Entry 8EMH (electron microscopy, 3.63 A resolution); this record covers chains D and E of the 14 polymer chains in the assembly.

# Chain D (and E)
Protein: Protease Lon-related BREX system protein BrxL
Organism: Acinetobacter sp. NEB 394
Notes: chain E of this document is another copy of the same molecule, construct and numbering; everything in this record applies to it too
UniProtKB: A0A7H8SL14 (A0A7H8SL14_9GAMM); numbering as in UniProt (aligned over 1-679)
Amino-acid sequence (679 residues; numbered 1 to 679; the number before each row is that of its first residue):
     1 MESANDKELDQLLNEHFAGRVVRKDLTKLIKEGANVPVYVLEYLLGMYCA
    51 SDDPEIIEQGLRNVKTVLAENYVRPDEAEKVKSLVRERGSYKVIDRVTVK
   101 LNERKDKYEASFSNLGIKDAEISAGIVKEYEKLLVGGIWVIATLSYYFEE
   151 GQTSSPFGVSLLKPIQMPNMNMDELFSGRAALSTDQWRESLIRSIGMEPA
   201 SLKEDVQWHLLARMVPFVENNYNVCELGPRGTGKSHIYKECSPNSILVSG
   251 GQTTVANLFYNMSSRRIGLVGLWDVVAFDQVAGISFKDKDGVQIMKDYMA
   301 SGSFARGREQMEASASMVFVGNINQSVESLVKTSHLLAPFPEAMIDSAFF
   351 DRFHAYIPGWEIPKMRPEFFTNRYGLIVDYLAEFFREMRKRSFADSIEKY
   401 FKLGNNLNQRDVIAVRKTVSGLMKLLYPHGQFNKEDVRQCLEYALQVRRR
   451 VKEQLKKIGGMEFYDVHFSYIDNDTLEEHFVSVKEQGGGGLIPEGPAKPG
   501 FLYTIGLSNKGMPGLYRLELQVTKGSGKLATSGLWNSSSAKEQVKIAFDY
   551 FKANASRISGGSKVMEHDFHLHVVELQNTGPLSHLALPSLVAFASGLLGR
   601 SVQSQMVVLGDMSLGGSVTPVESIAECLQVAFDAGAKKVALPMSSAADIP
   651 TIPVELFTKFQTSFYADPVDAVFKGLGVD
Disordered / not traced: 1-4, 486-491, 678-679 (chain E: 1-4, 486-496, 678-679)
Sequence notes: conflict Gln280 (Glu in A0A7H8SL14)
What the authors report for this chain:
  - binding site for the 64-nt DNA strand: Ser264, Lys287
  - mutagenesis - R104A, L134W, S264A/R265A, K287A: decreased binding to dsDNA
  - mutagenesis - Q661W (3.3-fold): increased catalytic activity
  - mutagenesis - T658W: unchanged catalytic activity
  - mutagenesis - L134W: abolished catalytic activity on dsDNA
  - mutagenesis - Q661W: unchanged binding to DNA
  - mutagenesis - Q661W: decreased binding to dsDNA (in the presence of ATP)

# Chain D / chain E interface
Residue-residue contacts - 45 pairs, chain D then chain E:
  Lys100(D) with Glu79(E), salt bridge
  Leu101(D) with Glu79(E); Arg86(E)
  Glu103(D) with Phe148(E); Pro156(E)
  Arg104(D) with Gln152(E); Ser154(E)
  Asp106(D) with Arg86(E), salt bridge; Tyr146(E), hydrogen bond; Phe148(E)
  Tyr108(D) with Ser83(E), hydrogen bond; Arg86(E), hydrogen bond; Glu87(E), hydrogen bond
  Glu131(D) with Lys80(E)
  Leu134(D) with Lys80(E); Ser83(E)
  Val135(D) with Asp76(E); Lys80(E)
  Glu219(D) with Glu32(E)
  Asn220(D) with Gly33(E), hydrogen bond (side chain-backbone); Asn35(E)
  Arg265(D) with Arg266(E)
  Asp290(D) with Gln252(E)
  Gln293(D) with Gly250(E)
  Asp297(D) with Ser249(E)
  Gly307(D) with Asn257(E), hydrogen bond (backbone-side chain)
  Arg308(D) with Asn257(E); Asn261(E); Ser264(E), hydrogen bond; Arg266(E), hydrogen bond (side chain-backbone); Ile267(E), hydrogen bond (side chain-backbone); Gly268(E); Leu269(E)
  Gln310(D) with Ile246(E)
  Glu312(D) with Asn35(E)
  Ser314(D) with Asn35(E)
  Arg386(D) with Asp76(E), salt bridge
  Lys390(D) with Tyr72(E); Arg74(E)
  Ser392(D) with Glu32(E)
  Ala394(D) with Glu32(E)
  Asp395(D) with Leu29(E)
  Arg416(D) with Lys28(E); Leu29(E); Glu32(E), salt bridge
Other interface residues (no listed pair), chain D (28 interface residues in all): Glu383, Asn405
Other interface residues (no listed pair), chain E (42 interface residues in all): Ile30, Leu61, Lys65, Lys82, Thr153, Phe157, Leu247, Ala256, Tyr260, Leu272, Trp273, Lys287, Arg366

# Summary
The interface between chain D and chain E involves 28 residues on one side and 42 on the other; the contacts
include 9 hydrogen bonds and 4 salt bridges. Polar contacts include Lys100(D)-Glu79(E), Asp106(D)-Arg86(E) and
Arg386(D)-Asp76(E). From the paper: a binding site for the 64-nt DNA strand at Ser264(D) and Lys287(D); R104A,
L134W and S264A/R265A of chain D, among others, reduce binding to dsDNA; 6 substitutions were tested in all.
Both chains are Protease Lon-related BREX system protein BrxL (Acinetobacter sp. NEB 394). Entry 8EMH (CryoEM
characterization of a unique AAA+ BrxL phage restriction factor) was determined by electron microscopy (same
publication as 8EIL and 8EMC).
